Entry 7QJD (electron microscopy, 7.10 A resolution (low resolution: residue-level contacts below are approximate; hydrogen-bond / salt-bridge calls are withheld)); this record covers chains F and T of the 42 polymer chains in the assembly.

[Chain F]
Molecule: Gamma-tubulin complex component 3
Source organism: Homo sapiens
UniProt: Q96CW5 (GCP3_HUMAN); numbering as in UniProt (aligned over 1-907)
Sequence (907 residues; numbered 1 to 907; the number before each row is that of its first residue):
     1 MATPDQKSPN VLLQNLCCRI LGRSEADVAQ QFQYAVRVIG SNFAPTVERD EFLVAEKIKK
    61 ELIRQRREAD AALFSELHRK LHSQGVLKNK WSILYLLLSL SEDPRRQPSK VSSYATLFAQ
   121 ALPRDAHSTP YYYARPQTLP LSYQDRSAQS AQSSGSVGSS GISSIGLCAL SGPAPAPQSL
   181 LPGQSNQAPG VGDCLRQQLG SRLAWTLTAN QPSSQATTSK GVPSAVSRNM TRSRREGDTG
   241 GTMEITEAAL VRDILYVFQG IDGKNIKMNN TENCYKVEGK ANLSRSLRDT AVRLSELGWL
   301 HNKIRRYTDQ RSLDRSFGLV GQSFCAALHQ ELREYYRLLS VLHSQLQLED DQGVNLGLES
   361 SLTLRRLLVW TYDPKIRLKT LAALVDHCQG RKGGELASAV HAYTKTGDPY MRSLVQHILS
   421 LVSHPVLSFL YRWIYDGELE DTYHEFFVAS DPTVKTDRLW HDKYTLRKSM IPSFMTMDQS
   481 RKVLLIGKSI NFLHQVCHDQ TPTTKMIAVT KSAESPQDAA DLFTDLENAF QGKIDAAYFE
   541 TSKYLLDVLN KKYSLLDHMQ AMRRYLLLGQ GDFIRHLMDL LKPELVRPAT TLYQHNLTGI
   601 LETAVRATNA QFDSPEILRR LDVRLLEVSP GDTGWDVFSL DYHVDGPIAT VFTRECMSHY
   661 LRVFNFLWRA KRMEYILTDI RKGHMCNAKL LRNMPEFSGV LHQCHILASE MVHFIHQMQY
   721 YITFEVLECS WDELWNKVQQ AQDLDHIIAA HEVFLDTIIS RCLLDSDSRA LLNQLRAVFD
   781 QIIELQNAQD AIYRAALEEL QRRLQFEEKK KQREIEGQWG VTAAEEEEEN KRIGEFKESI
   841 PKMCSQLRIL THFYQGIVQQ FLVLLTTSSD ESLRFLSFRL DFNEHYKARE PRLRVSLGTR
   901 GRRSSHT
Not modelled in the structure: 1-244, 348-361, 506-523, 812-826, 891-907
UniProt features mapped onto this chain:
  - modified residue: A2 (N-acetylalanine), S113 (Phosphoserine)

[Chain T]
Molecule: Tubulin gamma-1 chain
Source organism: Homo sapiens
UniProt: P23258 (TBG1_HUMAN); residue numbers follow UniProt; this construct covers 1-451
Sequence (451 residues; row label = number of the first residue in the row):
     1 MPREIITLQL GQCGNQIGFE FWKQLCAEHG ISPEGIVEEF ATEGTDRKDV FFYQADDEHY
    61 IPRAVLLDLE PRVIHSILNS PYAKLYNPEN IYLSEHGGGA GNNWASGFSQ GEKIHEDIFD
   121 IIDREADGSD SLEGFVLCHS IAGGTGSGLG SYLLERLNDR YPKKLVQTYS VFPNQDEMSD
   181 VVVQPYNSLL TLKRLTQNAD CVVVLDNTAL NRIATDRLHI QNPSFSQINQ LVSTIMSAST
   241 TTLRYPGYMN NDLIGLIASL IPTPRLHFLM TGYTPLTTDQ SVASVRKTTV LDVMRRLLQP
   301 KNVMVSTGRD RQTNHCYIAI LNIIQGEVDP TQVHKSLQRI RERKLANFIP WGPASIQVAL
   361 SRKSPYLPSA HRVSGLMMAN HTSISSLFER TCRQYDKLRK REAFLEQFRK EDMFKDNFDE
   421 MDTSREIVQQ LIDEYHAATR PDYISWGTQE Q
Not modelled in the structure: 1-2, 42-44, 94-100, 178-179, 280-286, 307-312, 448-451
UniProt features mapped onto this chain:
  - binding site (GTP): A142 to G148
  - modified residue: S131 (Phosphoserine)
  - natural variant: Y92 (Y92C: In CDCBM4), T331 (T331P: In CDCBM4), L387 (L387P: In CDCBM4)

[Chain F / chain T interface]
Contacting residue pairs - 49 pairs, chain F then chain T:
  R563(F) - Y248(T)
  G569(F) - G247(T)
  G569(F) - Y248(T)
  Q570(F) - P246(T)
  Q570(F) - G247(T)
  N609(F) - R47(T)
  R681(F) - P262(T)
  K682(F) - I254(T)
  M685(F) - D200(T)
  C686(F) - P162(T)
  K689(F) - N158(T)
  K689(F) - P162(T)
  R692(F) - R265(T)
  H702(F) - T263(T)
  H702(F) - Y443(T)
  H705(F) - P262(T)
  H705(F) - P264(T)
  I706(F) - W351(T)
  S709(F) - P262(T)
  E710(F) - P353(T)
  H713(F) - P353(T)
  H713(F) - A354(T)
  H713(F) - S355(T)
  H713(F) - Q357(T)
  H716(F) - M249(T)
  H716(F) - Q357(T)
  Q717(F) - Q357(T)
  Q719(F) - Y248(T)
  Q719(F) - M249(T)
  Y720(F) - L321(T)
  Y720(F) - Q357(T)
  Y720(F) - V358(T)
  Y720(F) - A359(T)
  T723(F) - Y248(T)
  F724(F) - V358(T)
  F724(F) - L360(T)
  E725(F) - P330(T)
  E725(F) - H334(T)
  E728(F) - Y248(T)
  R848(F) - I444(T)
  F875(F) - H334(T)
  F875(F) - K335(T)
  F878(F) - Q338(T)
  F882(F) - S355(T)
  N883(F) - F348(T)
  N883(F) - I349(T)
  N883(F) - P350(T)
  E884(F) - R341(T)
  E884(F) - K344(T)
Also at the interface, not in a pair above, chain F (45 interface residues in all): L568, G571, D572, R575, K671, E674, Y675, T678, A688, V712, C729, D732, R879, D881, Y886
Also at the interface, not in a pair above, chain T (48 interface residues in all): R3, D49, E133, K163, Q197, N250, N251, D252, A258, S259, I261, L337, G352, I356, W446

[Summary]
The interface between chain F and chain T involves 45 residues on one side and 48 on the other. Curated
annotation (UniProt) lists 7 GTP-binding residues on chain T.
Chain F is Gamma-tubulin complex component 3 and chain T is Tubulin gamma-1 chain, both from Homo sapiens; the
structure, Structure of recombinant human gamma-Tubulin Ring Complex without actin, was determined by electron
microscopy, deposited together with 7QJ0, 7QJ1, 7QJ2, 7QJ3, 7QJ4 and 7QJE.
